PDB entry 3PXT | X-ray diffraction, 2.16 A resolution | chains D and E of the 6 polymer chains in the assembly

[Chain D]
Name: Methylamine dehydrogenase heavy chain
From: Paracoccus denitrificans
Notes: EC 1.4.99.3
Reference sequence: A1BB97 (A1BB97_PARDP); residues 1-386 here correspond to UniProt positions 32-417 (UniProt number = residue number + 31)
Amino-acid sequence (386 residues; numbered 1 to 386; the number before each row is that of its first residue):
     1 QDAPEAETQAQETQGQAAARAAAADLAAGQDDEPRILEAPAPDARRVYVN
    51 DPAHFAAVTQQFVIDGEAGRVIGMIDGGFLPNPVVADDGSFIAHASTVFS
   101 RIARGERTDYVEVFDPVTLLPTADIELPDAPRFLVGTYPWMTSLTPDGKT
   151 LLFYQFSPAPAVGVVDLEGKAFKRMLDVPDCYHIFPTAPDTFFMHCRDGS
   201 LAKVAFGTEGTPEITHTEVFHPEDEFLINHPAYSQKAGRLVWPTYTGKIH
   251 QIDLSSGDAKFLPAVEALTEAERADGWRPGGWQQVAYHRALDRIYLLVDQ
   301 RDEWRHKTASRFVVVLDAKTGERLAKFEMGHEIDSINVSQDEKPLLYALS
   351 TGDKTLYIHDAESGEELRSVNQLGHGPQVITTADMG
Not modelled in the structure: 1-10
Disulfides: C181-C196

[Chain E]
Name: Methylamine dehydrogenase light chain
From: Paracoccus denitrificans
Notes: EC 1.4.99.3
Reference sequence: P22619 (DHML_PARDE); residues 1-131 here correspond to UniProt positions 58-188 (UniProt number = residue number + 57)
Amino-acid sequence (137 residues; each row starts with the number of its first residue):
     1 ADAPAGTDPRAKWVPQDNDIQACDYWRHCSIDGNICDCSGGSLTNCPPGT
    51 KLATASWVASCYNPTDGQSYLIAYRDCCGYNVSGRCPCLNTEGELPVYRP
   101 EFANDIIWCFGAEDDAMTYHCTISPIVGKASHHHHHH
Not modelled in the structure: 1-6, 132-137
Disulfides: C23-C88, C29-C61, C36-C121, C38-C86, C46-C77, C78-C109
Modified / non-standard residues: W57 (7-hydroxy-l-tryptophan; 0AF)
Construct notes: expression tag (132-137)
Swiss-Prot annotation at these positions:
  - modified residue: W57 (Tryptophylquinone)
  - cross-link: W57 to W108 (Tryptophan tryptophylquinone (Trp-Trp))
Reported in the primary citation:
  - post-translational modification sites: W57, W108 (citing earlier work)

[Chain D / chain E interface]
Contacting residue pairs (69):
  Q14(D) with Q21(E)
  G15(D) with D19(E); I20(E), hydrogen bond (backbone-backbone); Q21(E)
  Q16(D) with N18(E); D19(E)
  A18(D) with I20(E), hydrophobic
  A19(D) with N18(E); D19(E); I20(E), hydrophobic
  R20(D) with D17(E), salt bridge
  A22(D) with R27(E); L43(E), hydrophobic
  A23(D) with D17(E)
  L26(D) with N63(E); D66(E); I126(E), hydrophobic
  D32(D) with N45(E)
  E33(D) with N45(E)
  P34(D) with T44(E); N45(E); L52(E); R75(E)
  R35(D) with N45(E), hydrogen bond (backbone-side chain); C46(E), hydrogen bond (backbone-backbone); L52(E)
  I36(D) with C46(E), hydrophobic; P47(E); T50(E); K51(E); L52(E)
  L37(D) with G40(E); G41(E); S42(E); N45(E); C46(E), hydrogen bond (backbone-backbone); P48(E)
  E38(D) with P48(E)
  A39(D) with P48(E)
  V58(D) with N81(E)
  Q60(D) with V82(E), hydrogen bond (side chain-backbone); S83(E)
  R70(D) with Q21(E); D37(E), salt bridge; G41(E), hydrogen bond (side chain-backbone)
  V71(D) with C38(E); S39(E); G40(E), hydrogen bond (backbone-backbone); R85(E)
  I72(D) with G40(E); P48(E)
  G73(D) with S39(E)
  M74(D) with S39(E); Y80(E), hydrogen bond (backbone-side chain); S83(E); H120(E)
  D76(D) with Y80(E); N81(E), hydrogen bond (side chain-backbone)
  V117(D) with P48(E)
  T118(D) with P48(E); G49(E), hydrogen bond (backbone-backbone)
  L119(D) with P48(E), hydrophobic; Y80(E)
  L120(D) with K51(E)
  V370(D) with R85(E)
  N371(D) with R85(E), hydrogen bond (backbone-side chain)
  Q372(D) with R85(E); C86(E), hydrogen bond (side chain-backbone); P87(E)
Other interface residues (no listed pair), chain D (35 interface residues in all): F62, I75, L373
Other interface residues (no listed pair), chain E (40 interface residues in all): Y25, W26, Y70, G79, G84, I123

[Overview]
The interface between chain D and chain E involves 35 residues on one side and 40 on the other, with 12
hydrogen bonds and 2 salt bridges. Polar contacts include R20(D)-D17(E), R70(D)-D37(E) and R35(D)-N45(E). From
the paper: modification sites W57(E) and W108(E).
Chain D is Methylamine dehydrogenase heavy chain and chain E is Methylamine dehydrogenase light chain, both
from Paracoccus denitrificans; the structure, Crystal Structure of Ferrous CO Adduct of MauG in Complex with
Pre-Methylamine Dehydrogenase, was determined by X-ray diffraction, deposited together with 3PXS and 3PXW.
